Entry 7DA2 (X-ray diffraction, 2.79 A resolution); this record covers chains B and E of the 5 polymer chains in the assembly.

# Chain B
Name: Centromere protein X
Source organism: Gallus gallus
Reference sequence: P0DJH7 (CENPX_CHICK); residues 4-82 here correspond to UniProt positions 2-80 (UniProt number = residue number - 2)
Sequence (81 residues; each row starts with the number of its first residue):
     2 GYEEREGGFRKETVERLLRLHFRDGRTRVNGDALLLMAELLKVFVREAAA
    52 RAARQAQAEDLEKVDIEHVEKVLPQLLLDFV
Disordered / not traced: 2-7
Sequence notes: expression tag (2-3)

# Chain E
Name: Fanconi anemia group M protein
Source organism: Gallus gallus
Notes: EC 3.6.4.13; engineered mutation(s): A29C, A31C, A58C
Reference sequence: A0A1D5PRR9 (FANCM_CHICK); residue numbers follow UniProt; this construct covers 660-804
Sequence (148 residues; numbered 658 to 805; the number before each row is that of its first residue):
   658 GRSLHHKSALFSCVTDPKEMHCHENWSLSPEEFEIWDRLYRLKENDGVKE
   708 PILPHTRFETLENLDKTSKPEEEAAHKLSLSEWSIWQSRPFPTSMVDHSD
   758 RCYHFISVMELIEVMRQEQGDCSYELELQPHLRIEDIHVRRNKGHLSP
Disordered / not traced: 658-672, 805
Sequence notes: expression tag (658-659, 805)

# How chain B and chain E interact
Contacting residue pairs (51; chain B residue first):
  Arg11(B) with His680(E); Asn682(E), hydrogen bond (side chain-backbone); Ser684(E), hydrogen bond (side chain-backbone); Glu689(E), salt bridge
  Glu13(B) with Glu681(E); Asn682(E); Trp683(E)
  Thr14(B) with Asn682(E); Trp683(E), hydrogen bond (side chain-backbone)
  Arg17(B) with Trp683(E)
  Val44(B) with Val753(E), hydrophobic
  Glu48(B) with Thr750(E); Ser751(E), hydrogen bond (side chain-backbone); Met752(E), hydrogen bond (side chain-backbone); Val753(E), hydrogen bond (side chain-backbone)
  Ala51(B) with Ser751(E)
  Arg52(B) with Thr750(E), hydrogen bond; Val753(E), hydrogen bond (side chain-backbone); His755(E)
  Arg55(B) with Pro749(E)
  Gln56(B) with Trp743(E); Phe748(E)
  Ile67(B) with Leu735(E), hydrophobic
  Glu68(B) with Trp740(E)
  Glu71(B) with His733(E), salt bridge; Lys734(E); Leu735(E); Ser736(E), hydrogen bond (side chain-backbone); Trp740(E)
  Lys72(B) with Trp740(E); Trp743(E); Gln744(E); Phe748(E)
  Val73(B) with Phe748(E), hydrophobic
  Leu74(B) with Leu737(E), hydrophobic
  Pro75(B) with Leu737(E); Gln744(E)
  Gln76(B) with Arg746(E), hydrogen bond (side chain-backbone); Pro747(E); Phe748(E), hydrogen bond (side chain-backbone); His755(E), hydrogen bond; Cys759(E); Ile763(E)
  Leu79(B) with Ser756(E), hydrogen bond (backbone-side chain); Cys759(E), hydrophobic; Phe762(E), hydrophobic
  Asp80(B) with Asp754(E); His755(E), salt bridge; Ser756(E), hydrogen bond (side chain-backbone); Cys759(E)
  Phe81(B) with Val753(E), hydrophobic
Other interface residues (no listed pair), chain B (23 interface residues in all): Glu60, Leu78
Other interface residues (no listed pair), chain E (31 interface residues in all): Leu685, Glu739, Arg758
From the paper, about this interface:
  - residue pairs: Gln76(B)-Cys759(E), Asp80(B)-Cys759(E)
  - interface residues, chain E: Cys759(E)

# Overview
23 residues of chain B face 31 of chain E across their interface, with 14 hydrogen bonds and 3 salt bridges.
Polar pairs include Arg11(B)-Glu689(E), Glu71(B)-His733(E) and Asp80(B)-His755(E). The paper describes
contacts between Gln76(B) and Cys759(E) and Asp80(B) and Cys759(E). The paper reports the interface residue
Cys759(E).
Here chain B is Centromere protein X and chain E is Fanconi anemia group M protein, both from Gallus gallus.
Entry 7DA2 (The crystal structure of the chicken FANCM-MHF complex) was determined by X-ray diffraction (same
publication as 7DA0 and 7DA1).
